7PQD - chains L and M of the 70 polymer chains in the assembly; structure by electron microscopy, 2.90 A resolution.

# Chain L
Molecule: RC-L
From: Cereibacter sphaeroides 2.4.1
Sequence (281 residues; row label = number of the first residue in the row):
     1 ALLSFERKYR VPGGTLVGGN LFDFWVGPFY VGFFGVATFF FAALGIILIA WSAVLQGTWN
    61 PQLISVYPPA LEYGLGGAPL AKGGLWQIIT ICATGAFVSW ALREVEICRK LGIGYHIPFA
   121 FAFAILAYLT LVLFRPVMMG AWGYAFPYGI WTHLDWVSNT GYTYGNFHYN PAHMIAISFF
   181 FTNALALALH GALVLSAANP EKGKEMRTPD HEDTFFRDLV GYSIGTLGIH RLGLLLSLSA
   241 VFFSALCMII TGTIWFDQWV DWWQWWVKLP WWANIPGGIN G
Bound ions: Fe ion: H190, H230 (shared with H219(M), E234(M), H266(M) of chain M)
Small-molecule neighbours:
  - 1,2-Distearoyl-sn-glycerophosphoethanolamine (3PE), molecule 1: V26, F39, A43
  - 1,2-Distearoyl-sn-glycerophosphoethanolamine (3PE), molecule 2: I49, P61, Q62, I64, V66, Y148, G149, I150, W151
  - bacteriochlorophyll a (BCL), molecule 1: F22, F33, V36, A37
  - bacteriochlorophyll a (BCL), molecule 2: I46, I49, F97, Y128, L131, F146, I150, W151, H153, L154, W156, V157
  - bacteriochlorophyll a (BCL), molecule 3: F97, F121, A124, I125, A127, Y128, L131, W156, V157, S158, T160, G161, Y162, N166, F167, H168, H173, A176, I177, F180, F181, V241, S244, A245, C247, M248
  - bacteriochlorophyll a (BCL), molecule 4: V157, Y162, H168, F181
  - bacteriochlorophyll a (BCL), molecule 5: H168, M174, I177, S178, F181, T182, L185
  - bacteriopheophytin a (BPH), molecule 1: T38, F41, A42, G45, I46, I49, I89, C92, A93, A96, F97, W100, E104, I117, A120, F121, F123, A124, Y128, F146, Y148, G149, I150, H153, F180, S237, L238, V241
  - bacteriopheophytin a (BPH), molecule 2: F181, A184, L185, A188, L189, F216, L219, V220
  - tetramyristoyl-cardiolipin (CD4; (2R,5R,11R,14R)-5,8,11-trihydroxy-5,11-dioxido-17-oxo-2,14-bis(tetradecanoyloxy)-4,6,10,12,16-pentaoxa-5,11-diphosphatriacont-1-yl tetradecanoate): A1, V26, G27, P28, F29
  - 3,4-dihydrospheroidene (SP2): F22, V36, F40, F41, I91, T94, G95, V98
  - ubiquinone-10 (U10), molecule 1: F24, V26, F29, Y30, V31, G35, V36, T38, F39, W100, R103
  - ubiquinone-10 (U10), molecule 2: P171, M174, I175, S178, F179, T182, L185, A186, L189, H190, L193, V194, E212, D213, F216, Y222, S223, I224, G225, T226, I229, L232, L236, W262, W263
  - ubiquinone-1 (UQ1): W262, W263, W265, W266

# Chain M
Molecule: Reaction center protein M chain
From: Cereibacter sphaeroides 2.4.1
UniProtKB: Q3J1A6 (RCEM_RHOS4); residues 1-307 here correspond to UniProt positions 2-308 (UniProt number = residue number + 1)
Sequence (307 residues; row label = number of the first residue in the row):
     1 AEYQNIFSQV QVRGPADLGM TEDVNLANRS GVGPFSTLLG WFGNAQLGPI YLGSLGVLSL
    61 FSGLMWFFTI GIWFWYQAGW NPAVFLRDLF FFSLEPPAPE YGLSFAAPLK EGGLWLIASF
   121 FMFVAVWSWW GRTYLRAQAL GMGKHTAWAF LSAIWLWMVL GFIRPILMGS WSEAVPYGIF
   181 SHLDWTNNFS LVHGNLFYNP FHGLSIAFLY GSALLFAMHG ATILAVSRFG GERELEQIAD
   241 RGTAAERAAL FWRWTMGFNA TMEGIHRWAI WMAVLVTLTG GIGILLSGTV VDNWYVWGQN
   301 HGMAPLN
Bound ions: Fe ion: H219, E234, H266 (shared with H190(L), H230(L) of chain L)
Small-molecule neighbours:
  - 1,2-Distearoyl-sn-glycerophosphoethanolamine (3PE): P200, G203, L204, A207, F208, W268, M272, H301, M303
  - bacteriochlorophyll a (BCL), molecule 1: L58, F120, F123, V124
  - bacteriochlorophyll a (BCL), molecule 2: W66, F67, L89, M122, W157, L160, V175, I179, H182, L183, W185, T186
  - bacteriochlorophyll a (BCL), molecule 3: W66, M122, V126, F150, A153, I154, L156, W157, L160, W185, T186, N187, F189, S190, N195, L196, F197, F201, H202, S205, I206, L209, Y210, V276, T277, G280, G281, G283, I284
  - bacteriochlorophyll a (BCL), molecule 4: T186, F197, Y210
  - bacteriochlorophyll a (BCL), molecule 5: F197, H202, G203, I206, A207, Y210, G211, L214, M272
  - bacteriopheophytin a (BPH), molecule 1: S59, L60, G63, L64, A125, V126, W129, T133, T146, A149, F150, A153, A273, V274, T277
  - bacteriopheophytin a (BPH), molecule 2: Y210, A213, L214, A217, M218, W252, T255, M256
  - tetramyristoyl-cardiolipin (CD4; (2R,5R,11R,14R)-5,8,11-trihydroxy-5,11-dioxido-17-oxo-2,14-bis(tetradecanoyloxy)-4,6,10,12,16-pentaoxa-5,11-diphosphatriacont-1-yl tetradecanoate), molecule 1: G143, K144, H145, W148, L151, S152, W155, R267, I270, W271, V274, L278, I282
  - tetramyristoyl-cardiolipin (CD4), molecule 2: R253, M256, G257, F258, W268
  - 3,4-dihydrospheroidene (SP2): W66, F67, I70, G71, I72, F74, W75, F85, L89, F105, W115, L116, S119, F120, M122, F123, W157, M158, L160, G161, F162, W171, V175, P176, Y177, G178, I179, H182
  - ubiquinone-10 (U10): L214, L215, M218, H219, T222, I223, A245, A248, A249, W252, M256, F258, N259, A260, T261, M262, I265, W268, M272
  - ubiquinone-1 (UQ1): L86, R87, L89, F90, F91, F180
Swiss-Prot annotation at these positions:
  - binding site ((7R,8Z)-bacteriochlorophyll b): H182, H202
  - binding site (Fe cation): H219, E234, H266
  - binding site (a ubiquinone): W252

# Chain L / chain M interface
Pairs across the interface (224; chain L residue first):
  L3(L) with L250(M), hydrophobic; R253(M); N259(M)
  F5(L) with R241(M); E246(M); L250(M), hydrophobic
  E6(L) with L250(M); R253(M), salt bridge; W254(M), hydrogen bond
  K8(L) with E246(M), salt bridge
  Y9(L) with T243(M), hydrogen bond; E246(M), hydrogen bond; R247(M); L250(M), hydrophobic; W254(M)
  R10(L) with W254(M)
  W25(L) with W254(M)
  P28(L) with R253(M); W254(M); G257(M)
  F29(L) with W254(M); T255(M); M256(M); G257(M)
  Y30(L) with W254(M), hydrogen bond (backbone-backbone)
  N60(L) with G302(M), hydrogen bond (side chain-backbone)
  Q62(L) with G302(M); M303(M)
  L63(L) with M303(M); A304(M); P305(M)
  W100(L) with T255(M)
  R103(L) with W254(M), hydrogen bond (side chain-backbone); T255(M), hydrogen bond (side chain-backbone)
  E104(L) with F251(M); T255(M)
  I107(L) with F251(M), hydrophobic; W254(M); T255(M)
  C108(L) with F251(M), hydrophobic
  K110(L) with W254(M)
  L111(L) with R247(M), hydrogen bond (backbone-side chain); L250(M); F251(M); W254(M), hydrophobic
  G112(L) with R228(M), hydrogen bond (backbone-side chain); F229(M)
  I113(L) with A225(M); V226(M), hydrophobic; R228(M); R247(M); F251(M), hydrophobic
  G114(L) with A225(M), hydrogen bond (backbone-backbone); R228(M)
  H116(L) with Q4(M), hydrogen bond (side chain-backbone); A221(M); L224(M); A225(M)
  I117(L) with A221(M); T222(M); F251(M), hydrophobic; W252(M), hydrophobic
  W151(L) with F197(M); Y198(M); M303(M)
  L154(L) with F197(M)
  D155(L) with Y198(M), hydrogen bond
  V157(L) with F197(M), hydrophobic
  S158(L) with F197(M)
  Y162(L) with N187(M), hydrogen bond; L191(M)
  N166(L) with L183(M); N187(M)
  H168(L) with L183(M), hydrogen bond (side chain-backbone); T186(M); N187(M)
  Y169(L) with F180(M); D184(M), hydrogen bond
  M174(L) with F180(M), hydrophobic; L183(M), hydrophobic
  F180(L) with L209(M); A213(M), hydrophobic
  N183(L) with S212(M), hydrogen bond (side chain-backbone); A213(M); F216(M)
  A184(L) with L209(M), hydrophobic; A273(M)
  A186(L) with F216(M)
  L187(L) with S212(M); F216(M), hydrophobic; A269(M)
  A188(L) with A273(M)
  L189(L) with T146(M)
  H190(L) with H219(M), hydrogen bond; E234(M), salt bridge; H266(M), hydrogen bond
  G191(L) with H266(M)
  A192(L) with H145(M); T146(M); I270(M), hydrophobic
  L193(L) with M142(M), hydrophobic
  V194(L) with H266(M)
  L195(L) with H145(M); E263(M); H266(M); R267(M); I270(M), hydrophobic
  S196(L) with M142(M); G143(M), hydrogen bond (backbone-backbone); H145(M)
  A197(L) with L235(M), hydrophobic
  A198(L) with L235(M)
  N199(L) with G143(M); H145(M); E263(M), hydrogen bond; R267(M), hydrogen bond
  P200(L) with G141(M); G143(M)
  E201(L) with Q138(M); G141(M), hydrogen bond (backbone-backbone); M142(M); K144(M), salt bridge
  K204(L) with G141(M)
  M206(L) with L235(M)
  R207(L) with E22(M), salt bridge; L140(M), hydrogen bond (side chain-backbone); G141(M); M142(M); L235(M)
  T208(L) with L235(M)
  P209(L) with L235(M)
  D210(L) with M20(M)
  H211(L) with M20(M); E22(M), salt bridge; M142(M)
  E212(L) with M142(M); L235(M)
  T214(L) with G19(M); M20(M), hydrogen bond (side chain-backbone); R29(M); L140(M)
  F215(L) with T133(M); R136(M); A137(M); L140(M), hydrophobic; M142(M), hydrophobic
  R217(L) with D17(M), salt bridge; N44(M); Q46(M); G48(M); P49(M); I50(M)
  D218(L) with V24(M); R29(M), salt bridge; I50(M); Y51(M), hydrogen bond (backbone-backbone); R132(M), hydrogen bond (backbone-side chain)
  L219(L) with W129(M); R132(M), hydrogen bond (backbone-side chain); T133(M)
  V220(L) with I50(M)
  G221(L) with L47(M); G48(M), hydrogen bond (backbone-backbone); P49(M); I50(M)
  Y222(L) with L39(M), hydrophobic; N44(M), hydrogen bond (side chain-backbone); Q46(M); L47(M), hydrophobic
  S223(L) with N44(M), hydrogen bond (backbone-side chain)
  I224(L) with G43(M); N44(M), hydrogen bond (backbone-backbone)
  G225(L) with N44(M)
  T226(L) with E232(M)
  L227(L) with N5(M); L224(M), hydrophobic
  G228(L) with F42(M)
  I229(L) with F216(M)
  H230(L) with H219(M), hydrogen bond; G220(M); I223(M); E234(M), salt bridge
  R231(L) with Y3(M); N5(M), hydrogen bond (side chain-backbone); I6(M), hydrogen bond (side chain-backbone); F7(M); S8(M), hydrogen bond; W41(M), hydrogen bond (side chain-backbone); F42(M), hydrogen bond (side chain-backbone)
  L232(L) with F42(M)
  G233(L) with F216(M)
  L234(L) with A217(M); A221(M), hydrophobic; L224(M), hydrophobic
  L235(L) with F42(M), hydrophobic
  S237(L) with A213(M), hydrogen bond (side chain-backbone); F216(M); A217(M)
  W263(L) with F180(M), hydrophobic
  W266(L) with L86(M), hydrogen bond (side chain-backbone); R87(M), hydrogen bond (side chain-backbone)
  V267(L) with R87(M); F91(M), hydrophobic
  W272(L) with A83(M); L86(M), hydrophobic; R87(M), hydrogen bond (backbone-side chain)
  A273(L) with R87(M)
  I275(L) with N81(M); A83(M), hydrophobic; V84(M), hydrophobic; R87(M), hydrogen bond (backbone-side chain)
  P276(L) with V84(M)
  G277(L) with V84(M); R87(M), hydrogen bond (backbone-side chain)
  G278(L) with Q77(M); V84(M); D88(M)
  I279(L) with D88(M), hydrogen bond (backbone-side chain); F91(M); F92(M), hydrophobic
  N280(L) with R87(M); D88(M), hydrogen bond; F91(M)
  G281(L) with R87(M)
Also at the interface, not in a pair above, chain L (101 interface residues in all): A1, Y115, A120, F181, D213
Also at the interface, not in a pair above, chain M (105 interface residues in all): E2, A78, F90, A149, N195, Y210, L215, I238, A239, A249, M272

# Summary
The interface between chain L and chain M involves 101 residues on one side and 105 on the other; the contacts
include 45 hydrogen bonds and 9 salt bridges. Polar pairs include E6(L)-R253(M), K8(L)-E246(M) and
H190(L)-E234(M).
Chain L is RC-L and chain M is Reaction center protein M chain, both from Cereibacter sphaeroides 2.4.1; the
structure, Cryo-EM structure of the dimeric Rhodobacter sphaeroides RC-LH1 core complex at 2.9 A: the
structural basis ..., was determined by electron microscopy.
